1M8V - chains L and M of the 21 polymer chains in the assembly; structure by X-ray diffraction, 2.60 A resolution.

# Chain L
Molecule: Putative snrnp sm-like protein
From: Pyrococcus abyssi
UniProtKB: Q9V0Y8 (RUXX_PYRAB); residues 503-575 here correspond to UniProt positions 3-75 (UniProt number = residue number - 500)
Chain sequence (77 residues; row label = number of the first residue in the row):
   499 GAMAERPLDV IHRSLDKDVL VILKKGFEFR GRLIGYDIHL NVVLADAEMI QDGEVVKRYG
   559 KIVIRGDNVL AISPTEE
Disordered / not traced: 499-502, 574-575
Differences from the reference sequence: cloning artifact (499, 502)
Small-molecule neighbours:
  - uridine-5'-monophosphate (U5P), molecule 1: Ile536, His537, Leu538
  - uridine-5'-monophosphate (U5P), molecule 2: His537, Asn539, Arg563, Gly564, Asp565

# Chain M
Molecule: Putative snrnp sm-like protein
From: Pyrococcus abyssi
UniProtKB: Q9V0Y8 (RUXX_PYRAB); residues 603-675 here correspond to UniProt positions 3-75 (UniProt number = residue number - 600)
Chain sequence (77 residues; row label = number of the first residue in the row):
   599 GAMAERPLDV IHRSLDKDVL VILKKGFEFR GRLIGYDIHL NVVLADAEMI QDGEVVKRYG
   659 KIVIRGDNVL AISPTEE
Disordered / not traced: 599-602, 674-675
Differences from the reference sequence: cloning artifact (599, 602)
Small-molecule neighbours:
  - uridine-5'-monophosphate (U5P), molecule 1: Lys622, Ile636, His637, Leu638, Asp665
  - uridine-5'-monophosphate (U5P), molecule 2: His637, Asn639, Arg663, Gly664, Asp665

# How chain L and chain M interact
Pairs across the interface (41; chain L residue first):
  Glu503(L) - Ile632(M)  hydrogen bond (backbone-backbone)
  Glu503(L) - Gly633(M)
  Glu503(L) - Val641(M)
  Glu503(L) - Lys659(M)  salt bridge
  Arg504(L) - Tyr634(M)
  Arg504(L) - Val641(M)
  Pro505(L) - Tyr634(M)
  Pro505(L) - Asp635(M)
  Pro505(L) - Asn639(M)
  Pro505(L) - Val641(M)
  Pro505(L) - Val661(M)
  Val508(L) - Val641(M)  hydrophobic
  Val508(L) - Lys659(M)
  Val508(L) - Val661(M)  hydrophobic
  Arg511(L) - Lys659(M)
  Leu518(L) - Tyr657(M)  hydrophobic
  Ile520(L) - Tyr657(M)
  Lys522(L) - Lys623(M)  hydrogen bond (backbone-side chain)
  Lys522(L) - Asp665(M)  salt bridge
  Lys522(L) - Asn666(M)  hydrogen bond
  Gly524(L) - Lys623(M)
  His537(L) - Arg663(M)  hydrogen bond (backbone-side chain)
  Leu538(L) - Arg663(M)
  Gly564(L) - Arg663(M)  hydrogen bond (backbone-side chain)
  Asp565(L) - Arg663(M)  salt bridge
  Asp565(L) - Asp665(M)
  Val567(L) - Arg663(M)
  Val567(L) - Asn666(M)  hydrogen bond (backbone-side chain)
  Leu568(L) - Leu621(M)  hydrophobic
  Leu568(L) - Lys623(M)
  Leu568(L) - Phe625(M)  hydrophobic
  Leu568(L) - Ile662(M)
  Leu568(L) - Arg663(M)  hydrogen bond (backbone-backbone)
  Leu568(L) - Asn666(M)  hydrogen bond (backbone-side chain)
  Ala569(L) - Ile660(M)  hydrophobic
  Ala569(L) - Val661(M)
  Ile570(L) - Ile660(M)
  Ile570(L) - Val661(M)  hydrogen bond (backbone-backbone)
  Ser571(L) - Tyr657(M)
  Ser571(L) - Lys659(M)  hydrogen bond (side chain-backbone)
  Pro572(L) - Lys659(M)
Interface residues without a listed pair, chain L (21 interface residues in all): Ile509, Leu521
Interface residues without a listed pair, chain M (19 interface residues in all): Phe627, Val640

# Summary
Chain L and chain M form an interface of 21 and 19 residues respectively; the contacts include 10 hydrogen
bonds and 3 salt bridges. Among the polar pairs are Glu503(L)-Lys659(M), Lys522(L)-Asp665(M) and
Asp565(L)-Arg663(M). One uridine-5'-monophosphate molecule is bound between chain L and chain M.
Chain L and chain M are both Putative snrnp sm-like protein (Pyrococcus abyssi); the structure, Structure of
Pyrococcus abyssii Sm Protein in Complex with a Uridine Heptamer, was determined by X-ray diffraction together
with 1H64 from the same study.
